7NGC - chains B and C of the 7 polymer chains in the assembly; structure by electron microscopy, 7.50 A resolution (low resolution: residue-level contacts below are approximate; hydrogen-bond / salt-bridge calls are withheld).

[Chain B (and C)]
Molecule: Lon protease homolog, mitochondrial
Organism: Homo sapiens
Notes: EC 3.4.21.53; chain C of this document is another copy of the same molecule, construct and numbering; everything in this record applies to it too
UniProtKB: P36776 (LONM_HUMAN); numbering as in UniProt (aligned over 123-948)
Chain sequence (853 residues; numbered 107 to 959; the number before each row is that of its first residue):
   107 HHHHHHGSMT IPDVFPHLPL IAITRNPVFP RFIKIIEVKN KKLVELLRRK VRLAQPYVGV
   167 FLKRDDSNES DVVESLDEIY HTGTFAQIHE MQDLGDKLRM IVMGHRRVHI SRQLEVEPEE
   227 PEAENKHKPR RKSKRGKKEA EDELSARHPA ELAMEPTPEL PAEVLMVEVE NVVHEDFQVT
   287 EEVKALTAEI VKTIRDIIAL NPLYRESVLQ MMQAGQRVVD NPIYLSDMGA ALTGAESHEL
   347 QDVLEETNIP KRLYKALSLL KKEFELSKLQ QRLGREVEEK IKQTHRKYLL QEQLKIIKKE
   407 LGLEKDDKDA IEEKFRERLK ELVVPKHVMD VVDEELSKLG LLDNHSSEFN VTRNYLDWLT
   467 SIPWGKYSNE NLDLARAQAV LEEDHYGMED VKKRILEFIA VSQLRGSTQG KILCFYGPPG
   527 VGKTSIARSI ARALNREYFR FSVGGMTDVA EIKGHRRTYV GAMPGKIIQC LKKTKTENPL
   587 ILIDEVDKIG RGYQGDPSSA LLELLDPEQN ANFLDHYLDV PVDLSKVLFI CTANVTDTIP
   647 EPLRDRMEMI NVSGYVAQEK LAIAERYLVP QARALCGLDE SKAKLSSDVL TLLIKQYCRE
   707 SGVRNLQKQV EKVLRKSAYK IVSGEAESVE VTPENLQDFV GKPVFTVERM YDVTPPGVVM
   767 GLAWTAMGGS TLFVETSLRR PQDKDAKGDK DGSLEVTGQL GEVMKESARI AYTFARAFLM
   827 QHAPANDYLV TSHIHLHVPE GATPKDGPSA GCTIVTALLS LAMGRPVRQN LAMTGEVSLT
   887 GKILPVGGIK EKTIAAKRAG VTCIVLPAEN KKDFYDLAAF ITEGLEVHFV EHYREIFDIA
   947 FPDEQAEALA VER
Disordered / not traced: 107-122, 222-271, 949-959
Differences from the reference sequence: expression tag (107-122, 949-959)
Bound ions: Mg2+: Thr530 (together with ATP-gamma-S)
Residues lining bound ligands: ATP-gamma-S (AGS; phosphothiophosphoric acid-adenylate ester): Asp490, His491, Tyr492, Met494, Pro524, Pro525, Gly526, Val527, Gly528, Lys529, Thr530, Ser531, Glu591, Tyr661, Ile669, Tyr673, Val709, Arg710, Gln713
Swiss-Prot annotation at these positions:
  - active site: Ser855, Lys898
  - binding site (ATP): Gly523 to Thr530
  - natural variant: Glu476 (E476A: In CODASS), Ser631 (S631Y: In CODASS), Ala670 (A670V: In CODASS), Arg672 (R672C: In CODASS), Pro676 (P676S: In CODASS), Arg679 (R679H: In CODASS), Arg721 (R721G: In CODASS), Ala724 (A724V: In CODASS), Pro749 (P749S: In CODASS), Gly767 (G767E: In CODASS), Ile927 (deletion: In CODASS)
  - mutagenesis: Lys529 (K529R: Abolishes ATPase activity, and presumably ATP-driven protein unfolding, but does not block access to the proteolytic active site or prevent a substrate from binding to it), Trp770 (W770A: Has low basal, but normal stimulated ATPase activity, and retains peptidase activity; W770P: Has normal basal, but low stimulated ATPase activity, and abolishes peptidase activity), Ser855 (S855A: Lacks both ATPase and protease activity, but retains DNA binding activity), Thr880 (T880V: Enhances the basal, but not the stimulated ATPase activity), Gly893 (G893A: Has low basal, but normal stimulated ATPase activity, and retains peptidase activity; G893P: Has normal basal, but low stimulated ATPase activity, and abolishes peptidase activity), Gly894 (G894A/S: Enhances the basal, but not the stimulated ATPase activity, and retains peptidase activity; G894P: Enhances the basal, but not the stimulated ATPase activity, and abolishes peptidase activity)
Reported in the primary citation:
  - mutagenesis - K529R, E591Q, T803V, E812A, S855A: abolished catalytic activity (proteolytic activity)
  - mutagenesis - S855A: unchanged catalytic activity (ATPase activity)
  - catalytic residues: Thr803, His841, His843, Ser855
  - catalytic residues: Glu801, Arg815, Lys898 (proposed by the authors, not directly observed)
  - mutagenesis - T803V: decreased catalytic activity on ATPase
  - mutagenesis - H841F, H843F: abolished catalytic activity on proteolytically
  - mutagenesis - E801A: decreased catalytic activity (protease activity)
  - mutagenesis - E801A, E812A: decreased catalytic activity (ATPase activity)
  - mutagenesis - K529R, E591Q: abolished catalytic activity on ATPase

[How chain B and chain C interact]
Pairs across the interface - 48 pairs, chain B then chain C:
  Asn460(B) with Lys444(C)
  Pro525(B) with Arg652(C)
  Arg534(B) with Gln615(C)
  Arg546(B) with Gln615(C); Asn618(C)
  Ser548(B) with Glu609(C)
  Asp554(B) with Tyr565(C)
  Glu557(B) with Arg562(C)
  Val566(B) with Glu454(C)
  Gly567(B) with Glu454(C); Thr564(C)
  Met569(B) with Arg562(C)
  Pro570(B) with Arg562(C)
  Lys594(B) with Ser605(C)
  Leu681(B) with Arg511(C); Lys517(C)
  Cys682(B) with Val507(C); Arg511(C)
  Gly683(B) with Arg511(C)
  Arg710(B) with Pro613(C)
  Lys714(B) with Asp651(C); Arg652(C); Met653(C)
  Lys718(B) with Glu654(C)
  Arg721(B) with Arg500(C); Glu503(C); Glu654(C)
  Lys722(B) with Glu503(C)
  Ala724(B) with Val507(C)
  Tyr725(B) with Ala506(C)
  Val728(B) with Ala506(C); Leu510(C)
  Ser729(B) with Leu480(C)
  Tyr757(B) with Ser884(C)
  Ser783(B) with Leu885(C)
  Leu784(B) with Thr819(C)
  Arg785(B) with Arg822(C)
  Arg786(B) with Asp797(C)
  Pro787(B) with Met826(C)
  Lys790(B) with Gly794(C); Asp795(C)
  Thr803(B) with Glu812(C)
  Gly804(B) with Glu812(C)
  Gln805(B) with Glu808(C); Glu812(C)
  His841(B) with Ile816(C); Thr819(C)
  Glu846(B) with Glu812(C)
Also at the interface, not in a pair above, chain B (47 interface residues in all): Asn456, Arg459, Asp463, Ala556, Ala568, Arg597, Ala680, Glu706, Glu781, Thr782, His843
Also at the interface, not in a pair above, chain C (43 interface residues in all): Leu447, Asp449, Leu502, Gln509, Gln515, Arg563, Tyr599, Lys793, Val809, Arg815

[Overview]
The interface between chain B and chain C involves 47 residues on one side and 43 on the other. Chain B binds
ATP-gamma-S. From the paper: catalytic residues Thr803(B), His841(B) and His843(B) among others; K529R, E591Q
and T803V of chain B, among others, abolish catalytic activity (proteolytic activity); 8 substitutions were
tested in all.
Both chains are Lon protease homolog, mitochondrial (Homo sapiens). Entry 7NGC (P2a-state of wild type human
mitochondrial LONP1 protease with bound substrate protein and in presence of ...) was determined by electron
microscopy (same publication as 7NFY, 7NG4, 7NG5 and 7NGF).
